5I4Q - chains A and B of the 3 polymer chains in the assembly; structure by X-ray diffraction, 2.35 A resolution.

== Chain A ==
Name: Contact-dependent inhibitor A
Source organism: Escherichia coli NC101
Notes: fragment: toxin domain
Amino-acid sequence (92 residues; row label = number of the first residue in the row):
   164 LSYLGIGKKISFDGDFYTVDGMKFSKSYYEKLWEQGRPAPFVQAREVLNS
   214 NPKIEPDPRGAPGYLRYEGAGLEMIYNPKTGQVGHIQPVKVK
Disordered / not traced: 164-167
Modified residues: Mse185 (selenomethionine); Mse237 (selenomethionine)
From the paper describing this entry:
  - catalytic residues: Arg200, His248
  - mutagenesis - Y192R, R200A, H248A: abolished catalytic activity
  - mutagenesis - Q198A, E236A, Q250A: unchanged catalytic activity
  - mutagenesis - Y192R: unchanged binding to Contact-dependent inhibitor I (chain B)

== Chain B ==
Name: Contact-dependent inhibitor I
Source organism: Escherichia coli NC101
Amino-acid sequence (114 residues; row label = number of the first residue in the row):
     1 MDIWPEFQRDLEMYRDVVLSIKRNLRLYEECIESLVHQIGSTNFDNAQPL
    51 FDDLFRMQSELATMLYKYEYKPGKRIQDLIYHLDRDDFYSRKYWHKKFSD
   101 GLAWPEAGHHHHHH
Disordered / not traced: 108-114
Modified residues: Mse1, Mse13, Mse57, Mse64 (selenomethionine)

== Chain A / chain B interface ==
Pairs across the interface (29; chain A residue first):
  Lys194(A) - Ser59(B)  hydrogen bond
  Gln198(A) - Ser59(B)  hydrogen bond (side chain-backbone)
  Gln198(A) - Ala62(B)
  Gln198(A) - Thr63(B)
  Gln198(A) - Tyr66(B)
  Gln198(A) - Lys67(B)
  Gly199(A) - Tyr66(B)
  Arg200(A) - Tyr66(B)
  Arg200(A) - Asp84(B)  salt bridge
  Asp220(A) - Arg85(B)  salt bridge
  Arg222(A) - Arg85(B)
  Arg222(A) - Tyr89(B)
  Arg222(A) - Tyr93(B)
  Gly223(A) - Tyr89(B)
  Ala224(A) - Arg85(B)
  Ala224(A) - Tyr89(B)  hydrophobic
  Pro225(A) - Tyr89(B)
  Glu236(A) - Tyr81(B)  hydrogen bond
  Ile238(A) - Arg85(B)
  His248(A) - Asp84(B)  salt bridge
  His248(A) - Arg85(B)  hydrogen bond (side chain-backbone)
  Gln250(A) - Tyr81(B)  hydrogen bond (side chain-backbone)
  Gln250(A) - Asp84(B)
  Pro251(A) - Tyr66(B)
  Pro251(A) - Tyr81(B)
  Lys253(A) - Asp78(B)
  Lys253(A) - Tyr81(B)
  Lys253(A) - His82(B)
  Lys255(A) - Lys74(B)
Interface residues without a listed pair, chain A (22 interface residues in all): Tyr191, Glu197, Arg229, Ile249, Val252, Val254
Interface residues without a listed pair, chain B (17 interface residues in all): Gln77, Ile80, Ser90, Trp94
From the paper, about this interface:
  - specific contacts: Arg200(A)-Asp84(B) (salt bridge), Asp220(A)-Arg85(B) (salt bridge), His248(A)-Asp84(B)

== Overview ==
22 residues of chain A and 17 residues of chain B are in contact, with 5 hydrogen bonds and 3 salt bridges.
Among the polar pairs are Arg200(A)-Asp84(B), Asp220(A)-Arg85(B) and His248(A)-Asp84(B). The authors report
salt bridges between Arg200(A) and Asp84(B) and Asp220(A) and Arg85(B); a contact between His248(A) and
Asp84(B). The paper reports catalytic residues Arg200(A) and His248(A); Y192R, R200A and H248A of chain A
abolish catalytic activity; 6 substitutions were tested in all.
Chain A is Contact-dependent inhibitor A and chain B is Contact-dependent inhibitor I, both from Escherichia
coli NC101; the structure, Contact-dependent inhibition system from Escherichia coli NC101 - ternary
CdiA/CdiI/EF-Tu complex (domains 2 and 3), was determined by X-ray diffraction (same publication as 5I4R).
